5XWW - chains A and B; structure by X-ray diffraction, 1.96 A resolution.

# Chain A (and B)
Molecule: AmphB
From: Streptomyces nodosus
Notes: chain B of this document is another copy of the same molecule, construct and numbering; everything in this record applies to it too
UniProt: Q93NW7 (Q93NW7_9ACTN); residues 1-475 here correspond to UniProt positions 2529-3003 (UniProt number = residue number + 2528)
Chain sequence (496 residues; row label = number of the first residue in the row; numbers below 1 keep their minus sign (Met-20 is residue -20)):
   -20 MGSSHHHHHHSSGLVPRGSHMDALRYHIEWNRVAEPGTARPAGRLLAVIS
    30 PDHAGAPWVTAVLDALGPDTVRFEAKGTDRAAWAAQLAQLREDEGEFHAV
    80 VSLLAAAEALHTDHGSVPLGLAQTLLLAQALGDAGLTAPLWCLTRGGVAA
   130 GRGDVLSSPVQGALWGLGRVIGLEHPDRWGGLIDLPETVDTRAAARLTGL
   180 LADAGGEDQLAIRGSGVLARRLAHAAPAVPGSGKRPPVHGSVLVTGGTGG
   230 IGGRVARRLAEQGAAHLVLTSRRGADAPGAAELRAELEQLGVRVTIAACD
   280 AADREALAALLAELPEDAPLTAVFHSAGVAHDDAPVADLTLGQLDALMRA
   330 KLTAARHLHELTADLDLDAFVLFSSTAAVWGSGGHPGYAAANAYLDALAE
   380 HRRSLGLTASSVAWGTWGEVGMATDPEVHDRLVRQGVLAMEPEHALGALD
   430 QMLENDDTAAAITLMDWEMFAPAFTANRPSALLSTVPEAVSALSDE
Disordered / not traced: -20 to -4, 474-475
Differences from the reference sequence: expression tag (-20 to 0); engineered mutation Thr355 (Gly2883 in Q93NW7), His364 (Gln2892 in Q93NW7)
Ligand contacts:
  - 8H6 (S-[2-[3-[[(2R)-3,3-dimethyl-2,4-bis(oxidanyl)butanoyl]amino]propanoylamino]ethyl] (2R)-2-methyl-3-oxidanylidene-pentanethioate): Leu152, Ser354, Thr355, Ala356, Trp359, Gly360, Ser361, Gly362, His364, Tyr367, Trp393, Gly394, Leu411, Gln414, Val416, Phe449, Ala452, Phe453
  - NADP (NAP; NADP nicotinamide-adenine-dinucleotide phosphate): Gly225, Thr227, Gly228, Gly229, Ile230, Gly231, Ser250, Arg251, Arg252, Cys278, Asp279, Ala280, Ser305, Ala306, Gly307, Val308, Ala329, Lys330, Phe352, Ser353, Ser354, Tyr367, Asn371, Trp393, Gly394, Thr395, Trp396, Gly400, Met401, Ala402
Reported in the primary citation:
  - contacts within the chain: Gly362-His364 (backbone contact), Ser361-His364 (hydrogen bond)
  - conformationally variable residues (side-chain flip): Trp359, His364

# Chain A / chain B interface
Contacting residue pairs - 13 pairs, chain A then chain B:
  Ala13(A) with Pro209(B); Gly210(B); Ser211(B)
  Arg131(A) with Arg131(B), covalent bond
  Pro206(A) with Asn10(B)
  Val208(A) with Arg11(B); Val12(B)
  Pro209(A) with Ala13(B)
  Ser211(A) with Arg11(B)
  Ser463(A) with Pro206(B)
  Pro466(A) with His203(B)
  Glu467(A) with Pro466(B)
  Ser470(A) with Glu467(B), hydrogen bond
Interface residues without a listed pair, chain A (15 interface residues in all): Arg11, Val12, Arg200, Thr464, Val469
Interface residues without a listed pair, chain B (14 interface residues in all): Ala205, Val208

# In short
Chain A and chain B form an interface of 15 and 14 residues respectively; the contacts include 1 covalent bond
and 1 hydrogen bond. The hydrogen-bonded pair is Ser470(A)-Glu467(B). Bound to chain A: NADP and compound 8H6.
From the paper: conformational variability at Trp359(A) and His364(A); contacts within the chain involving
His364(A), Gly362(A) and Ser361(A).
Chain A and chain B are both AmphB (Streptomyces nodosus); the structure, Substrate-bound Structure of
G355T/Q364H mutant of a Ketoreductase from amphotericin Polyketide Synthases, was determined by X-ray
diffraction together with 5XWV from the same study.
